Entry 6RP1 (X-ray diffraction, 1.49 A resolution); this record covers chains A and C of the 3 polymer chains in the assembly.

== Chain A ==
Name: Urease subunit gamma
From: Sporosarcina pasteurii
Notes: EC 3.5.1.5
UniProt: A0A0H3YGY5 (A0A0H3YGY5_SPOPA); residues 1-100 here = UniProt positions 1-100
Sequence (100 residues; numbered 1 to 100; the number before each row is that of its first residue):
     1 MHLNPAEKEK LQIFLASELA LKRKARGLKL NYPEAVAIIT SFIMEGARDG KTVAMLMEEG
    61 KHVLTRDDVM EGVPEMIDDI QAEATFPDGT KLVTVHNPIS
Modified positions: M1 (N-carboxymethionine; CXM)

== Chain C ==
Name: Urease subunit alpha
From: Sporosarcina pasteurii
Notes: EC 3.5.1.5
UniProt: A0A0H3YL32 (A0A0H3YL32_SPOPA); numbering as in UniProt (aligned over 1-570)
Sequence (570 residues; row label = number of the first residue in the row):
     1 MKINRQQYAE SYGPTVGDQV RLADTDLWIE VEKDYTTYGD EANFGGGKVL REGMGENGTY
    61 TRTENVLDLL LTNALILDYT GIYKADIGVK DGYIVGIGKG GNPDIMDGVT PNMIVGTATE
   121 VIAAEGKIVT AGGIDTHVHF INPDQVDVAL ANGITTLFGG GTGPAEGSKA TTVTPGPWNI
   181 EKMLKSTEGL PINVGILGKG HGSSIAPIME QIDAGAAGLK IHEDWGATPA SIDRSLTVAD
   241 EADVQVAIHS DTLNEAGFLE DTLRAINGRV IHSFHVEGAG GGHAPDIMAM AGHPNVLPSS
   301 TNPTRPFTVN TIDEHLDMLM VCHHLKQNIP EDVAFADSRI RPETIAAEDI LHDLGIISMM
   361 STDALAMGRA GEMVLRTWQT ADKMKKQRGP LAEEKNGSDN FRAKRYVSKY TINPAIAQGI
   421 AHEVGSIEEG KFADLVLWEP KFFGVKADRV IKGGIIAYAQ IGDPSASIPT PQPVMGRRMY
   481 GTVGDLIHDT NITFMSKSSI QQGVPAKLGL KRRIGTVKNC RNIGKKDMKW NDVTTDIDIN
   541 PETYEVKVDG EVLTCEPVKE LPMAQRYFLF
Modified positions: K220 (lysine nz-carboxylic acid; KCX)
Bound ions: Ni2+ site 1: H137, H139, K220, D363 (together with diamidophosphate); Ni2+ site 2: K220, H249, H275 (together with diamidophosphate)
Small-molecule neighbours: diamidophosphate (2PA): H137, H139, A170, K220, H222, H249, H275, G280, C322, H323, R339, D363, A366, M367

== Interface between chain A and chain C ==
Contacting residue pairs (37):
  A6(A) - S465(C)
  E9(A) - P464(C)
  E9(A) - P473(C)
  E9(A) - R477(C)  salt bridge
  K10(A) - D463(C)  salt bridge
  Q12(A) - M475(C)
  I13(A) - Q472(C)
  I13(A) - P473(C)
  L19(A) - F570(C)  hydrophobic
  R23(A) - L569(C)  hydrogen bond (side chain-backbone)
  R23(A) - F570(C)
  N31(A) - Q565(C)  hydrogen bond (side chain-backbone)
  N31(A) - R566(C)
  N31(A) - F568(C)  hydrogen bond (side chain-backbone)
  Y32(A) - F442(C)  hydrophobic
  Y32(A) - R566(C)  hydrogen bond (backbone-backbone)
  P33(A) - R566(C)
  P33(A) - Y567(C)
  P33(A) - L569(C)
  E34(A) - L569(C)
  V36(A) - Q472(C)
  T40(A) - Q472(C)
  M70(A) - Q565(C)
  M70(A) - R566(C)
  E71(A) - R566(C)  hydrogen bond (backbone-side chain)
  M76(A) - K441(C)  hydrogen bond (backbone-side chain)
  M76(A) - R566(C)
  M76(A) - Y567(C)  hydrophobic
  Q81(A) - I468(C)
  Q81(A) - T470(C)  hydrogen bond
  Q81(A) - P471(C)
  Q81(A) - Q472(C)  hydrogen bond (backbone-backbone)
  E83(A) - A466(C)
  E83(A) - S467(C)  hydrogen bond
  L92(A) - S467(C)
  L92(A) - I468(C)  hydrophobic
  L92(A) - P471(C)  hydrophobic
Also at the interface, not in a pair above, chain A (24 interface residues in all): A16, M44, V73, D78, A82

== Summary ==
24 residues of chain A face 20 of chain C across their interface, with 9 hydrogen bonds and 2 salt bridges.
Among the polar pairs are E9(A)-R477(C), K10(A)-D463(C) and R23(A)-L569(C). Chain C binds diamidophosphate.
H137(C), H139(C), K220(C) and D363(C) coordinate Ni2+ site 1.
Here chain A is Urease subunit gamma and chain C is Urease subunit alpha, both from Sporosarcina pasteurii.
Entry 6RP1 (1.49 A RESOLUTION OF SPOROSARCINA PASTEURII UREASE INHIBITED IN THE PRESENCE OF NBPTO AT pH 6.5)
was determined by X-ray diffraction together with 6RKG from the same study.
